PDB entry 7UI9 | electron microscopy, 3.30 A resolution | chains B and J of the 33 polymer chains in the assembly

Chain B:
Name: DNA-directed RNA polymerase II subunit RPB2
From: Saccharomyces cerevisiae S288C
Notes: EC 2.7.7.6
Reference sequence: P08518 (RPB2_YEAST); numbering as in UniProt (aligned over 1-1224)
Sequence (1224 residues; row label = number of the first residue in the row):
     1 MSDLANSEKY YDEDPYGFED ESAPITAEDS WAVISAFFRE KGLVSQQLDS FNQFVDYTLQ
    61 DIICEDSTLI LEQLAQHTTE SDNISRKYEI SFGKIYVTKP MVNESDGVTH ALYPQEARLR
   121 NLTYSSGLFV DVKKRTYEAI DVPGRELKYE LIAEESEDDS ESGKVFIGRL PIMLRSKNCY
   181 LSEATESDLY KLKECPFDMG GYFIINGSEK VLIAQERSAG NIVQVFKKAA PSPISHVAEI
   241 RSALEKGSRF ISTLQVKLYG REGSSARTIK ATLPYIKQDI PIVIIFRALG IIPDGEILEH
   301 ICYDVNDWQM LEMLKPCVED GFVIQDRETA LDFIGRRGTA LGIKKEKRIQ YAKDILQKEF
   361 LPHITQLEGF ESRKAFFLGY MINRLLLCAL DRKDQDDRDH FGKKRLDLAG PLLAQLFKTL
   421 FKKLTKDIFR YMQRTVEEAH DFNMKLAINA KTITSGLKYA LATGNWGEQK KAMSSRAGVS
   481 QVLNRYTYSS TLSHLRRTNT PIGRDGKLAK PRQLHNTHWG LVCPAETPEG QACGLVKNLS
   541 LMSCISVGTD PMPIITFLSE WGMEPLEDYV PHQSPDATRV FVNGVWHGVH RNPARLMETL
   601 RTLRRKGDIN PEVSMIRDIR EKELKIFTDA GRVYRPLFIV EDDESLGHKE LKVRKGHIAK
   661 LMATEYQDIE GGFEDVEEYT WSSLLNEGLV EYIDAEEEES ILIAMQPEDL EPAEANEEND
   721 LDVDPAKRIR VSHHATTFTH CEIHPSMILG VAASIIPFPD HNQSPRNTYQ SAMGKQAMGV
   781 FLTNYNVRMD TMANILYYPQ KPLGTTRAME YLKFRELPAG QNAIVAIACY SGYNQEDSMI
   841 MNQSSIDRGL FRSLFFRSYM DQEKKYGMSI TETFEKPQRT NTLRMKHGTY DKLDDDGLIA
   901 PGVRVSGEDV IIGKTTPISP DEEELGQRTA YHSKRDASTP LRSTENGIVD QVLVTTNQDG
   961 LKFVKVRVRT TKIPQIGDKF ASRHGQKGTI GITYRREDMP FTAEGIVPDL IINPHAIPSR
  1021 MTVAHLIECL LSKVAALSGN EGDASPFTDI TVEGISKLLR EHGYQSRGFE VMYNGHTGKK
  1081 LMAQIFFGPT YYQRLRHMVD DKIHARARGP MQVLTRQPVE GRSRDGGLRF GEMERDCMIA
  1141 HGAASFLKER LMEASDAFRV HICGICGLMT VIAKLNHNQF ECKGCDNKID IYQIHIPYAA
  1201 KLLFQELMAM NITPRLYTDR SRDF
Not modelled in the structure: 1-20, 243-251, 669-677, 713-726

Chain J:
Name: DNA-directed RNA polymerases I, II, and III subunit RPABC5
From: Saccharomyces cerevisiae S288C
Reference sequence: P22139 (RPAB5_YEAST); numbering as in UniProt (aligned over 1-70)
Sequence (70 residues; row label = number of the first residue in the row):
     1 MIVPVRCFSC GKVVGDKWES YLNLLQEDEL DEGTALSRLG LKRYCCRRMI LTHVDLIEKF
    61 LRYNPLEKRD
Curated features (UniProtKB/Swiss-Prot):
  - binding site (Zn(2+)): Cys-7, Cys-10, Cys-45, Cys-46
  - cross-link: Lys-59 (Glycyl lysine isopeptide (Lys-Gly) (interchain with G-Cter in ubiquitin))

Interface between chain B and chain J:
Contacting residue pairs - 77 pairs, chain B then chain J:
  Tyr-113(B) / Arg-69(J)
  Pro-114(B) / Arg-69(J)
  Pro-114(B) / Asp-70(J)
  Gln-115(B) / Glu-67(J)
  Gln-115(B) / Lys-68(J)
  Gln-115(B) / Arg-69(J)
  Arg-118(B) / Asp-70(J)  salt bridge
  Leu-174(B) / Asp-70(J)
  Tyr-190(B) / Arg-62(J)  hydrogen bond
  Leu-192(B) / Glu-67(J)
  Leu-192(B) / Arg-69(J)  hydrogen bond (backbone-side chain)
  Lys-193(B) / Tyr-63(J)
  Lys-193(B) / Asn-64(J)
  Lys-193(B) / Glu-67(J)
  Lys-193(B) / Lys-68(J)
  Lys-193(B) / Arg-69(J)  hydrogen bond (backbone-backbone)
  Glu-194(B) / Lys-68(J)  salt bridge
  Glu-194(B) / Arg-69(J)
  Glu-194(B) / Asp-70(J)
  Phe-197(B) / Lys-59(J)
  Asp-198(B) / Asp-70(J)
  Tyr-202(B) / Asp-70(J)  hydrogen bond (side chain-backbone)
  Glu-209(B) / Asp-70(J)
  Val-780(B) / Leu-56(J)  hydrophobic
  Leu-782(B) / Lys-68(J)
  Thr-783(B) / Lys-59(J)
  Thr-783(B) / Phe-60(J)
  Asn-784(B) / Tyr-63(J)  hydrogen bond (backbone-side chain)
  Asn-784(B) / Lys-68(J)
  Tyr-785(B) / Phe-60(J)  hydrophobic
  Asn-786(B) / Tyr-63(J)
  Asn-786(B) / Pro-65(J)
  Val-787(B) / Tyr-63(J)  hydrogen bond (backbone-side chain)
  Val-787(B) / Asn-64(J)
  Val-787(B) / Pro-65(J)
  Val-787(B) / Leu-66(J)
  Val-787(B) / Glu-67(J)
  Val-787(B) / Lys-68(J)
  Arg-788(B) / Lys-68(J)
  Arg-788(B) / Asp-70(J)  salt bridge
  Leu-796(B) / Met-1(J)
  Tyr-797(B) / Met-1(J)
  Tyr-798(B) / Ile-2(J)
  Tyr-798(B) / Pro-4(J)  hydrophobic
  Pro-799(B) / Val-54(J)
  Pro-799(B) / Leu-56(J)  hydrophobic
  Gln-800(B) / Arg-48(J)
  Gln-800(B) / Thr-52(J)
  Lys-801(B) / Thr-52(J)  hydrogen bond (backbone-backbone)
  Lys-801(B) / Val-54(J)
  Leu-803(B) / Thr-52(J)
  Glu-816(B) / Val-54(J)
  Glu-816(B) / Leu-56(J)
  Pro-818(B) / Val-54(J)  hydrophobic
  Gln-821(B) / Phe-8(J)
  Asn-822(B) / Arg-48(J)  hydrogen bond (backbone-side chain)
  Asn-822(B) / Thr-52(J)  hydrogen bond
  Ile-824(B) / Cys-45(J)  hydrophobic
  Ser-845(B) / Phe-8(J)  hydrogen bond (side chain-backbone)
  Arg-848(B) / Cys-7(J)
  Arg-848(B) / Phe-8(J)  hydrogen bond (side chain-backbone)
  Arg-848(B) / Gly-11(J)
  Leu-850(B) / Phe-8(J)  hydrophobic
  Gln-951(B) / Pro-65(J)  hydrogen bond (side chain-backbone)
  Ile-1006(B) / Arg-43(J)
  Val-1007(B) / Ser-9(J)  hydrogen bond (backbone-side chain)
  Asp-1009(B) / Ser-9(J)
  Asp-1009(B) / Arg-48(J)  salt bridge
  Ala-1036(B) / Arg-47(J)
  Leu-1037(B) / Tyr-44(J)  hydrophobic
  Leu-1037(B) / Arg-47(J)
  Ser-1038(B) / Gly-33(J)
  Gly-1039(B) / Glu-32(J)
  Gly-1039(B) / Gly-33(J)
  Gly-1039(B) / Leu-51(J)
  Phe-1087(B) / Tyr-44(J)
  Pro-1089(B) / Tyr-44(J)
Other interface residues (no listed pair), chain B (61 interface residues in all): Leu-181, Lys-191, Cys-195, Ile-204, Arg-485, Ile-795, Arg-815, Leu-817, Ala-823, Gly-849, Arg-996, Glu-1004, Ala-1035, Tyr-1064, Gly-1088
Other interface residues (no listed pair), chain J (32 interface residues in all): Val-3, Arg-6, Met-49

Summary:
61 residues of chain B face 32 of chain J across their interface, with 13 hydrogen bonds and 4 salt bridges.
Polar pairs include Arg-118(B)/Asp-70(J), Glu-194(B)/Lys-68(J) and Arg-788(B)/Asp-70(J). Curated annotation
(UniProt) lists 4 Zn2+-binding residues on chain J.
Here chain B is DNA-directed RNA polymerase II subunit RPB2 and chain J is DNA-directed RNA polymerases I, II,
and III subunit RPABC5, both from Saccharomyces cerevisiae S288C. Entry 7UI9 (Core Mediator-PICearly (Copy A))
was determined by electron microscopy (same publication as 7UIC, 7UIF, 7UIG, 7UIK, 7UIL and 7UIO).
